Entry 1MSO (X-ray diffraction, 1.00 A resolution); this record covers chains A and B of the 4 polymer chains in the assembly.

# Chain A
Protein: Insulin A-Chain
Reference sequence: P01308 (INS_HUMAN); residues 1-21 here correspond to UniProt positions 90-110 (UniProt number = residue number + 89)
Sequence (21 residues; each row starts with the number of its first residue):
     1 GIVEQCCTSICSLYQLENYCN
Disulfide bonds: Cys-6/Cys-11

# Chain B
Protein: Insulin B-Chain
Reference sequence: P01308 (INS_HUMAN); residues 1-30 here correspond to UniProt positions 25-54 (UniProt number = residue number + 24)
Sequence (30 residues; numbered 1 to 30; the number before each row is that of its first residue):
     1 FVNQHLCGSHLVEALYLVCGERGFFYTPKT
Bound ions: Zn2+ near His-10 (its only coordinating residue here)

# How chain A and chain B interact
Contacting residue pairs - 40 pairs, chain A then chain B:
  Gly-1(A) with Lys-29(B)
  Val-3(A) with Leu-11(B), hydrophobic; Tyr-26(B), hydrophobic; Thr-27(B); Pro-28(B), hydrophobic
  Glu-4(A) with Pro-28(B); Lys-29(B), hydrogen bond (side chain-backbone)
  Cys-6(A) with Gln-4(B); His-5(B); Leu-6(B), hydrogen bond (backbone-backbone); Leu-11(B), hydrophobic
  Cys-7(A) with His-5(B), hydrogen bond (backbone-side chain); Leu-6(B), hydrogen bond (backbone-backbone); Cys-7(B), disulfide
  Ser-9(A) with His-5(B)
  Ile-10(A) with Asn-3(B); Gln-4(B)
  Cys-11(A) with Asn-3(B); Gln-4(B), hydrogen bond (backbone-backbone)
  Ser-12(A) with Asn-3(B)
  Leu-13(A) with Phe-1(B), hydrophobic; Gln-4(B); Val-18(B), hydrophobic
  Tyr-14(A) with Phe-1(B)
  Leu-16(A) with Leu-11(B), hydrophobic; Ala-14(B), hydrophobic; Leu-15(B)
  Glu-17(A) with Val-18(B); Arg-22(B), salt bridge
  Tyr-19(A) with Leu-15(B), hydrophobic; Phe-24(B); Phe-25(B), hydrogen bond (backbone-backbone)
  Cys-20(A) with Cys-19(B), disulfide; Arg-22(B); Gly-23(B); Phe-24(B), hydrophobic
  Asn-21(A) with Arg-22(B), hydrogen bond (side chain-backbone); Gly-23(B), hydrogen bond (backbone-backbone); Phe-24(B); Phe-25(B)
Also at the interface, not in a pair above, chain A (17 interface residues in all): Ile-2
Cross-chain cystine bridges: Cys-7(A)/Cys-7(B), Cys-20(A)/Cys-19(B)

# In short
Chain A and chain B form an interface of 17 and 19 residues respectively; the contacts include 2 disulfide
bonds, 8 hydrogen bonds and 1 salt bridge. Among the polar pairs are Glu-17(A)/Arg-22(B), Glu-4(A)/Lys-29(B)
and Cys-7(A)/His-5(B).
Chain A is Insulin A-Chain and chain B is Insulin B-Chain; the structure, T6 Human Insulin at 1.0 A
Resolution, was determined by X-ray diffraction.
